PDB entry 2BCS | X-ray diffraction, 2.20 A resolution | chains T and A of the 4 polymer chains in the assembly

[Chain T]
Molecule: 12-nt DNA strand
Sequence (12 nucleotides; numbered 1 to 12; the number before each row is that of its first residue):
     1 CGGCCGCTACTG

[Chain A]
Molecule: DNA polymerase lambda
From: Homo sapiens
Notes: EC 2.7.7.7, 4.2.99.-
UniProt: Q9UGP5 (DPOLL_HUMAN); numbering as in UniProt (aligned over 242-575)
Sequence (335 residues; numbered 241 to 575; the number before each row is that of its first residue):
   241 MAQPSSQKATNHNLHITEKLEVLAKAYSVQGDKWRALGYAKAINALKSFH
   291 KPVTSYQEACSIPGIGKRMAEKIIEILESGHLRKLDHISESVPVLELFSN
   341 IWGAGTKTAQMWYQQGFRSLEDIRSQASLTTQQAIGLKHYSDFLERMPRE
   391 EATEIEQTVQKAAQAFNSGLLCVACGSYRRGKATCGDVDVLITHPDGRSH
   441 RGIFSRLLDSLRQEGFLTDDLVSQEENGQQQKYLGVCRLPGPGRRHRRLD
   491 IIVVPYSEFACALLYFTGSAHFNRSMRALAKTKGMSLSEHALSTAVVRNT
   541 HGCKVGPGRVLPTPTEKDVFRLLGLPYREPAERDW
Unresolved in the structure: 241-251
Differences from the reference sequence: initiating methionine (241)
Bound ions: Na+ site 1: Ser339, Ile341, Ala344 (shared with 1 residue of chain P); Mg2+: Asp427, Asp429 (together with pyrophosphate) (shared with 1 residue of chain P); Na+ site 2 near Ser463 (its only coordinating residue here)
Ligand contacts: pyrophosphate (PPV): Arg386, Gly416, Ser417, Arg420, Cys425, Gly426, Asp427, Asp429
From the paper describing this entry:
  - mutagenesis - K544A: unchanged catalytic activity

[How chain T and chain A interact]
Residue-residue contacts (34; chain T residue first):
  DG3(T) - His541(A)  phosphate contact
  DC4(T) - Trp274(A)  stacking on the base
  DC4(T) - Leu277(A)  sugar contact
  DC4(T) - Lys521(A)  salt bridge to the phosphate
  DC5(T) - Arg514(A)  salt bridge to the phosphate
  DC5(T) - Arg517(A)  hydrogen bond to the base
  DC5(T) - Ala518(A)  sugar contact
  DG6(T) - Tyr505(A)  base contact
  DG6(T) - Arg517(A)  hydrogen bond to the sugar
  DG6(T) - Lys521(A)  salt bridge to the phosphate
  DG6(T) - Leu527(A)  sugar contact
  DG6(T) - Ser528(A)  phosphate contact
  DG6(T) - Glu529(A)  hydrogen bond to the base
  DG6(T) - Arg538(A)  salt bridge to the phosphate
  DC7(T) - Ser526(A)  phosphate contact
  DC7(T) - Ser528(A)  phosphate contact
  DC7(T) - Lys544(A)  base contact
  DC7(T) - Val545(A)  base contact
  DC7(T) - Pro547(A)  base contact
  DT8(T) - Glu529(A)  sugar contact
  DT8(T) - His530(A)  hydrogen bond to the phosphate
  DA9(T) - Gln471(A)  hydrogen bond to the phosphate
  DA9(T) - Lys472(A)  hydrogen bond to the sugar
  DA9(T) - His530(A)  salt bridge to the phosphate
  DC10(T) - Val462(A)  phosphate contact
  DC10(T) - Ser463(A)  phosphate contact
  DC10(T) - Gln464(A)  sugar contact
  DC10(T) - Gln471(A)  hydrogen bond to the phosphate
  DC10(T) - Lys472(A)  hydrogen bond to the phosphate
  DT11(T) - Gln372(A)  sugar contact
  DT11(T) - Val462(A)  phosphate contact
  DT11(T) - Ser463(A)  hydrogen bond to the phosphate
  DT11(T) - Gln464(A)  phosphate contact
  DG12(T) - Thr371(A)  phosphate contact
Interface residues without a listed pair, chain A (28 interface residues in all): Leu461, Glu466, Gln470, Thr540

[Overview]
Chain T and chain A form an interface of 10 and 28 residues respectively; the contacts include 9 hydrogen
bonds, 5 salt bridges and 1 aromatic stacking contact. Among the polar pairs are DC5(T)-Arg517(A),
DG6(T)-Glu529(A) and DG6(T)-Arg517(A). Ligands of chain A: pyrophosphate. The paper reports that K544A of
chain A leaves catalytic activity unchanged.
Here chain T is a 12-nt DNA strand and chain A is DNA polymerase lambda (Homo sapiens). Entry 2BCS (DNA
polymerase lambda in complex with a DNA duplex containing an unpaired Dcmp) was determined by X-ray
diffraction together with 2BCQ and 2BCV from the same study.
